PDB entry 6CRK | X-ray diffraction, 2.00 A resolution | chains A and H of the 4 polymer chains in the assembly

Chain A:
Name: Guanine nucleotide-binding protein G(i) subunit alpha-1
Organism: Homo sapiens
UniProt: P63096 (GNAI1_HUMAN); residue numbers follow UniProt; this construct covers 2-354
Amino-acid sequence (355 residues; numbered 0 to 354; the number before each row is that of its first residue; numbering starts at 0):
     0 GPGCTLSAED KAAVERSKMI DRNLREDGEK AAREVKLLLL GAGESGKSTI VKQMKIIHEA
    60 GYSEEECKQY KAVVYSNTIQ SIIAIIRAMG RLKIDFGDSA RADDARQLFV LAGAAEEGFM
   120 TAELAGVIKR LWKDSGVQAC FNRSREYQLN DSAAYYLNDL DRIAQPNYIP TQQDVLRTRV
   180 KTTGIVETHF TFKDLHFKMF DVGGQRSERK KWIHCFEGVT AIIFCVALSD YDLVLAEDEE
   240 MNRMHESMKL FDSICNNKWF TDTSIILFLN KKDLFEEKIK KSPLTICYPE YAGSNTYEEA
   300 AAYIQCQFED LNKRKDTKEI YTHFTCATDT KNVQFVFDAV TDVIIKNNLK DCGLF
Not modelled in the structure: 0-2, 348-354
Construct notes: expression tag (0-1)
Swiss-Prot annotation at these positions:
  - region: Lys35 to Thr48 (G1 motif), Asp173 to Thr181 (G2 motif), Phe196 to Arg205 (G3 motif), Ile265 to Asp272 (G4 motif), Thr324 to Thr329 (G5 motif)
  - binding site (GTP): Glu43 to Thr48, Ser151, Leu175 to Thr181, Asp200 to Gln204, Asn269 to Asp272, Ala326
  - binding site (Mg(2+)): Ser47, Thr181
  - modified residue: Arg178 (ADP-ribosylarginine), Gln204 (Deamidated glutamine), Cys351 (ADP-ribosylcysteine)
  - lipidation: Gly2 (N-myristoyl glycine), Cys3 (S-palmitoyl cysteine)
  - natural variant: Gly40 (G40C: In NEDHISB; G40R: In NEDHISB), Gly45 (G45D: In NEDHISB), Thr48 (T48I: In NEDHISB; T48K: In NEDHISB), Gln52 (Q52P: In NEDHISB), Ser75 (deletion: In NEDHISB; uncertain significance), Gln172 (deletion: In NEDHISB), Asp173 (D173V: In NEDHISB), Glu186 to Phe189 (deletion: In NEDHISB; uncertain significance), Cys224 (C224Y: In NEDHISB), Lys270 (K270N: In NEDHISB; K270R: In NEDHISB), Asp272 (D272G: In NEDHISB), Ala326 (A326P: In NEDHISB), 1 further natural variant entry in UniProt
  - mutagenesis: Gly42 (G42R: Abolishes switch to an activated conformation and dissociation from beta and gamma subunits upon GTP binding. Abolishes interaction with RGS family members), Glu116 (E116L: Enhances interaction (inactive GDP-bound) with RGS14), Gln147 (Q147L: Enhances interaction (inactive GDP-bound) with RGS14), Glu245 (E245L: Enhances interaction (inactive GDP-bound) with RGS14)
Small-molecule neighbours:
  - citrate anion (FLC): Glu275, Lys279, Thr295, Tyr296, Glu297
  - GDP (guanosine-5'-diphosphate): Ala41, Gly42, Glu43, Ser44, Gly45, Lys46, Ser47, Thr48, Asp150, Ser151, Leu175, Arg176, Thr177, Arg178, Asp200, Asn269, Lys270, Asp272, Leu273, Thr324, Cys325, Ala326, Thr327

Chain H:
Name: single-chain Fv
Organism: Mus musculus
Amino-acid sequence (259 residues; numbered 1 to 259; the number before each row is that of its first residue):
     1 DVQLVESGGG LVQPGGSRKL SCSASGFAFS SFGMHWVRQA PEKGLEWVAY ISSGSGTIYY
    61 ADTVKGRFTI SRDDPKNTLF LQMTSLRSED TAMYYCVRSI YYYGSSPFDF WGQGTTLTVS
   121 SGGGGSGGGG SGGGGSDIVM TQATSSVPVT PGESVSISCR SSKSLLHSNG NTYLYWFLQR
   181 PGQSPQLLIY RMSNLASGVP DRFSGSGSGT AFTLTISRLE AEDVGVYYCM QHLEYPLTFG
   241 AGTKLELKAA AHHHHHHHH
Not modelled in the structure: 123-134, 249-259
Disulfide bonds: Cys22-Cys96, Cys159-Cys229

Interface between chain A and chain H:
Pairs across the interface (26):
  Thr4(A) with His167(H), hydrogen bond (backbone-side chain)
  Leu5(A) with His167(H)
  Ser6(A) with His167(H), hydrogen bond (backbone-side chain); Asn169(H); Tyr173(H), hydrogen bond
  Ala7(A) with His232(H); Leu233(H)
  Glu8(A) with Tyr101(H); Pro107(H); Tyr173(H); Tyr175(H), hydrogen bond; Arg191(H), salt bridge; His232(H)
  Asp9(A) with Asn169(H), hydrogen bond; Tyr173(H)
  Ala11(A) with Tyr101(H), hydrophobic
  Ala12(A) with Tyr101(H)
  Glu14(A) with Ser52(H), hydrogen bond; Ser53(H); Gly56(H); Thr57(H), hydrogen bond
  Arg15(A) with Ile100(H); Tyr101(H); Tyr102(H)
  Met18(A) with Ser53(H); Gly54(H)
Other interface residues (no listed pair), chain H (20 interface residues in all): Ser31, Tyr50, Glu234, Tyr235

Overview:
The interface between chain A and chain H involves 11 residues on one side and 20 on the other; the contacts
include 7 hydrogen bonds and 1 salt bridge. Polar contacts include Glu8(A)-Arg191(H), Thr4(A)-His167(H) and
Ser6(A)-His167(H). Chain A binds GDP and citrate anion.
Chain A is Guanine nucleotide-binding protein G(i) subunit alpha-1 (Homo sapiens) and chain H is single-chain
Fv (Mus musculus); the structure, Heterotrimeric G-protein in complex with an antibody fragment, was
determined by X-ray diffraction.
